6ZIK - chains H and P of the 11 polymer chains in the assembly; structure by electron microscopy, 3.66 A resolution.

# Chain H
Protein: ATP synthase subunit delta, mitochondrial
From: Bos taurus
UniProtKB: P05630 (ATPD_BOVIN); residues 1-146 here correspond to UniProt positions 23-168 (UniProt number = residue number + 22)
Chain sequence (146 residues; each row starts with the number of its first residue):
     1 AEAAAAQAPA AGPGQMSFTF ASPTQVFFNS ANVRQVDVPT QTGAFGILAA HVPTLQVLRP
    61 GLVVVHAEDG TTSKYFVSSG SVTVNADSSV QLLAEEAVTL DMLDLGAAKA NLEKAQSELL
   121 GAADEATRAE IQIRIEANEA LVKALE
Disordered / not traced: 1-14
UniProt features mapped onto this chain:
  - modified residue (N6-acetyllysine): Lys114, Lys143

# Chain P
Protein: ATP synthase F(0) complex subunit C2, mitochondrial
From: Bos taurus
UniProtKB: P07926 (AT5G2_BOVIN); residues 1-75 here correspond to UniProt positions 69-143 (UniProt number = residue number + 68)
Chain sequence (75 residues; each row starts with the number of its first residue):
     1 DIDTAAKFIG AGAATVGVAG SGAGIGTVFG SLIIGYARNP SLKQQLFSYA ILGFALSEAM
    61 GLFCLMVAFL ILFAM
Disordered / not traced: 75
Modified positions: Lys43 (N-trimethyllysine; M3L)
UniProt features mapped onto this chain:
  - site: Glu58 (Reversibly protonated during proton transport)
  - modified residue: Lys43 (N6,N6,N6-trimethyllysine)

# Interface between chain H and chain P
Residue-residue contacts (5):
  Thr42(H) - Arg38(P)
  Gly43(H) - Arg38(P)
  Ala44(H) - Ala37(P)
  Ala44(H) - Arg38(P)  hydrogen bond (backbone-backbone)
  Arg59(H) - Asn39(P)  hydrogen bond
Interface residues without a listed pair, chain P (5 interface residues in all): Pro40, Ser41

# Summary
Chain H and chain P form an interface of 4 and 5 residues respectively, with 2 hydrogen bonds. Polar contacts
include Arg59(H)-Asn39(P) and Ala44(H)-Arg38(P).
Here chain H is ATP synthase subunit delta, mitochondrial and chain P is ATP synthase F(0) complex subunit C2,
mitochondrial, both from Bos taurus. Entry 6ZIK (bovine ATP synthase rotor domain, state 3) was determined by
electron microscopy (same publication as 6Z1R, 6Z1U, 6ZG7 and 6ZG8).
